Entry 1R3K (X-ray diffraction, 2.80 A resolution); this record covers chains A and C of the 3 polymer chains in the assembly.

# Chain A
Molecule: Antibody Fab fragment light chain
Source organism: Mus musculus
Notes: antibody fragment or engineered binder
Sequence (212 residues; numbered 1 to 212; the number before each row is that of its first residue):
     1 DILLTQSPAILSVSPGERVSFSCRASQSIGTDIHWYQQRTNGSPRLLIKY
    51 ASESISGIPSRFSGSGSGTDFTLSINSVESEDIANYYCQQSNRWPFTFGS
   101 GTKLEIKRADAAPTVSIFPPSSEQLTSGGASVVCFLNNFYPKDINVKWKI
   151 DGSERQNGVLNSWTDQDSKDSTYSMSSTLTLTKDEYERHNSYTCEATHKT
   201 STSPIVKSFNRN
Disulfide bonds: Cys23-Cys88, Cys134-Cys194

# Chain C
Molecule: Voltage-gated potassium channel
Source organism: Streptomyces lividans
Reference sequence: P0A334 (KCSA_STRLI); numbering as in UniProt (aligned over 1-124)
Sequence (124 residues; numbered 1 to 124; the number before each row is that of its first residue):
     1 MAPMLSGLLARLVKLLLGRHGSALHWRAAGAATVLLVIVLLAGSYLAVLA
    51 ERGAPGAQLITYPRALWWSVETATTVGYGDLYPVTLWGRCVAVVVMVAGI
   101 TSFGLVTAALATWFVGREQERRGH
Unresolved in the structure: 1-21
Sequence notes: engineered mutation Ala2 (Pro in P0A334), Cys90 (Leu in P0A334)
Curated features (UniProtKB/Swiss-Prot):
  - motif: Thr75 to Asp80 (Selectivity filter)
Bound ions: thallium (I) ion near Thr75 (its only coordinating residue here)
Ligand contacts: diacyl glycerol (DGA): Pro63, Arg64, Leu66, Trp67, Val70, Val84, Thr85, Leu86, Arg89, Val93

# Interface between chain A and chain C
Residue-residue contacts (17; chain A residue first):
  Asp1(A) with Pro55(C)
  Asp32(A) with Arg64(C), salt bridge
  Asn92(A) with Ala57(C); Gln58(C)
  Arg93(A) with Gly56(C), hydrogen bond (side chain-backbone); Ala57(C); Gln58(C); Ile60(C)
  Trp94(A) with Arg52(C); Gly53(C); Ala54(C); Pro55(C); Gly56(C), hydrogen bond (backbone-backbone); Ala57(C), hydrogen bond (backbone-backbone); Ile60(C)
  Phe96(A) with Arg52(C); Ile60(C), hydrophobic
Also at the interface, not in a pair above, chain A (8 interface residues in all): Tyr50, Ser91

# Overview
8 residues of chain A and 9 residues of chain C are in contact, with 3 hydrogen bonds and 1 salt bridge. Among
the polar pairs are Asp32(A)-Arg64(C), Arg93(A)-Gly56(C) and Trp94(A)-Gly56(C). Diacyl glycerol is bound
between chain A and chain C.
Here chain A is Antibody Fab fragment light chain (Mus musculus) and chain C is Voltage-gated potassium
channel (Streptomyces lividans). Entry 1R3K (potassium channel KcsA-Fab complex in low concentration of Tl+)
was determined by X-ray diffraction, deposited together with 1R3I, 1R3J and 1R3L.
